Entry 9E2Z (electron microscopy, 2.60 A resolution); this record covers chains 4 and 6 of the 13 polymer chains in the assembly.

== Chain 4 ==
Molecule: DNA replication licensing factor MCM4
Organism: Homo sapiens
Notes: EC 3.6.4.12
Reference sequence: P33991 (MCM4_HUMAN); residue numbers follow UniProt; this construct covers 1-863
Sequence (883 residues; numbered -19 to 863; the number before each row is that of its first residue; numbers below 1 keep their minus sign (Met-19 is residue -19)):
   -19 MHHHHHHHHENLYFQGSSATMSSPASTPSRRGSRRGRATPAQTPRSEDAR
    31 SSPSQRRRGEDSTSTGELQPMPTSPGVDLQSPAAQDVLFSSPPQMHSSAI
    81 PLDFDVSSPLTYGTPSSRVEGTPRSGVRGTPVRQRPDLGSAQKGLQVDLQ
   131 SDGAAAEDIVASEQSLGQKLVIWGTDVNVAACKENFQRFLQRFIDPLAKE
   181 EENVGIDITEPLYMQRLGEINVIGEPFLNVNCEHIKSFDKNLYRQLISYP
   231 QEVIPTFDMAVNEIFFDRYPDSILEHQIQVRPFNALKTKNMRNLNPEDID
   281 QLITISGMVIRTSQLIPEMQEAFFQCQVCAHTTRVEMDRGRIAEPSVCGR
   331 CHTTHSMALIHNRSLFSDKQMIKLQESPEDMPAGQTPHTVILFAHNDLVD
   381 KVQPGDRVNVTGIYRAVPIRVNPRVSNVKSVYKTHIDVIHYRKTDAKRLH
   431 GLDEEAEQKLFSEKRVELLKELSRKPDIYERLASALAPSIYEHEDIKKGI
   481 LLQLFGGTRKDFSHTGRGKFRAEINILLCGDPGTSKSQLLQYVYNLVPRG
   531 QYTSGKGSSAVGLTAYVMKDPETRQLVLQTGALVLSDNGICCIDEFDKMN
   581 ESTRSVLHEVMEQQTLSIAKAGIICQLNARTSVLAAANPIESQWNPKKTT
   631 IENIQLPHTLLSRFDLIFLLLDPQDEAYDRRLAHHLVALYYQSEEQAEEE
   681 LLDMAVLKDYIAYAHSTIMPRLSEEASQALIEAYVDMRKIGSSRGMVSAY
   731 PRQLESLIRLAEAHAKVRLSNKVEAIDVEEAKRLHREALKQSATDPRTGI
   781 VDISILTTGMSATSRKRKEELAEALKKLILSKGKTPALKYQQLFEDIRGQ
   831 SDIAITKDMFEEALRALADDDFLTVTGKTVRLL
Disordered / not traced: -19 to 152, 177-189, 251-253, 426-440, 493-499, 547-555, 725, 808-863
Construct notes: initiating methionine (-19); expression tag (-18 to 0)
Metal / ion sites: Zn2+: Cys306, Cys309, Cys328, Cys331; Mg2+: Ser517 (together with ATP)
Small-molecule neighbours:
  - ATP (adenosine-5'-triphosphate), molecule 1: Ser469, Ile470, Tyr471, His473, Pro512, Gly513, Thr514, Ser515, Lys516, Ser517, Gln518, Asn618, Tyr658, Leu662, His665, Leu666
  - ATP, molecule 2: Glu592, Arg643, Pro731, Arg732, Glu735
Curated features (UniProtKB/Swiss-Prot):
  - motif: Ser642 to Asp645 (Arginine finger)
  - binding site (ATP): Tyr471, Arg497, Lys516, Ser517, Asn618, Arg643, Arg732, Glu735
  - modified residue: Ser2 (N-acetylserine), Ser6 (Phosphoserine), Thr7 (Phosphothreonine), Thr19 (Phosphothreonine), Ser26 (Phosphoserine), Ser31 (Phosphoserine), Ser32 (Phosphoserine), Ser34 (Phosphoserine), Thr102 (Phosphothreonine), Ser105 (Phosphoserine), Thr110 (Phosphothreonine), Ser120 (Phosphoserine), Ser131 (Phosphoserine), Ser142 (Phosphoserine), Ser145 (Phosphoserine), Lys220 (N6-acetyllysine), Lys450 (N6-acetyllysine), Lys858 (N6-acetyllysine)
  - cross-link (Glycyl lysine isopeptide (Lys-Gly)): Lys439 (interchain with G-Cter in SUMO2), Lys798 (interchain with G-Cter in SUMO2)

== Chain 6 ==
Molecule: DNA replication licensing factor MCM6
Organism: Homo sapiens
Notes: EC 3.6.4.12
Reference sequence: Q14566 (MCM6_HUMAN); residue numbers follow UniProt; this construct covers 1-821
Sequence (821 residues; each row starts with the number of its first residue):
     1 MDLAAAAEPGAGSQHLEVRDEVAEKCQKLFLDFLEEFQSSDGEIKYLQLA
    51 EELIRPERNTLVVSFVDLEQFNQQLSTTIQEEFYRVYPYLCRALKTFVKD
   101 RKEIPLAKDFYVAFQDLPTRHKIRELTSSRIGLLTRISGQVVRTHPVHPE
   151 LVSGTFLCLDCQTVIRDVEQQFKYTQPNICRNPVCANRRRFLLDTNKSRF
   201 VDFQKVRIQETQAELPRGSIPRSLEVILRAEAVESAQAGDKCDFTGTLIV
   251 VPDVSKLSTPGARAETNSRVSGVDGYETEGIRGLRALGVRDLSYRLVFLA
   301 CCVAPTNPRFGGKELRDEEQTAESIKNQMTVKEWEKVFEMSQDKNLYHNL
   351 CTSLFPTIHGNDEVKRGVLLMLFGGVPKTTGEGTSLRGDINVCIVGDPST
   401 AKSQFLKHVEEFSPRAVYTSGKASSAAGLTAAVVRDEESHEFVIEAGALM
   451 LADNGVCCIDEFDKMDVRDQVAIHEAMEQQTISITKAGVKATLNARTSIL
   501 AAANPISGHYDRSKSLKQNINLSAPIMSRFDLFFILVDECNEVTDYAIAR
   551 RIVDLHSRIEESIDRVYSLDDIRRYLLFARQFKPKISKESEDFIVEQYKH
   601 LRQRDGSGVTKSSWRITVRQLESMIRLSEAMARMHCCDEVQPKHVKEAFR
   651 LLNKSIIRVETPDVNLDQEEEIQMEVDEGAGGINGHADSPAPVNGINGYN
   701 EDINQESAPKASLRLGFSEYCRISNLIVLHLRKVEEEEDESALKRSELVN
   751 WYLKEIESEIDSEEELINKKRIIEKVIHRLTHYDHVLIELTQAGLKGSTE
   801 GSESYEEDPYLVVNPNYLLED
Disordered / not traced: 1-16, 267-278, 309-318, 606-612, 663-821
Metal / ion sites: Zn2+: Cys158, Cys161, Cys180, Cys185; Mg2+: Ser403 (together with ATP)
Small-molecule neighbours:
  - ADP (adenosine-5'-diphosphate): Leu386, Glu478, Gln479, Arg529, Val618, Arg619, Glu622
  - ATP (adenosine-5'-triphosphate): Thr357, Ile358, His359, Asn361, Asp397, Pro398, Ser399, Thr400, Ala401, Lys402, Ser403, Gln404, Glu461, Ile548, Ile552
Curated features (UniProtKB/Swiss-Prot):
  - motif: Ser528 to Asp531 (Arginine finger)
  - binding site (ATP): His359, Ser399, Thr400, Ala401, Lys402, Ser403, Asn504
  - binding site (ADP): Arg619, Glu622
  - modified residue: Met1 (N-acetylmethionine), Ser13 (Phosphoserine), Ser219 (Phosphoserine), Ser271 (Phosphoserine), Thr278 (Phosphothreonine), Lys643 (N6-acetyllysine), Ser689 (Phosphoserine), Ser762 (Phosphoserine), Thr791 (Phosphothreonine)

== Interface between chain 4 and chain 6 ==
Contacting residue pairs - 131 pairs, chain 4 then chain 6:
  Gln294(4) - Arg222(6)
  Leu295(4) - Leu126(6)
  Leu295(4) - Thr127(6)
  Pro297(4) - Val250(6)  hydrophobic
  Pro297(4) - Tyr294(6)
  Met299(4) - Ile281(6)  hydrophobic
  Met299(4) - Tyr294(6)
  Val308(4) - Glu17(6)
  Cys309(4) - Glu17(6)
  Cys309(4) - Val18(6)  hydrogen bond (backbone-backbone)
  Ala310(4) - Glu17(6)
  Ala310(4) - Val18(6)
  His311(4) - Val18(6)
  Met317(4) - Ile281(6)  hydrophobic
  Gly320(4) - Gly280(6)
  Gly320(4) - Ile281(6)
  Gly320(4) - Arg282(6)  hydrogen bond (backbone-backbone)
  Arg321(4) - Arg282(6)
  Arg321(4) - Gly283(6)
  Ile322(4) - Arg282(6)  hydrogen bond (backbone-backbone)
  Ile322(4) - Gly283(6)
  Glu324(4) - Leu284(6)
  Glu324(4) - Arg285(6)  salt bridge
  Pro325(4) - Arg285(6)
  Arg330(4) - Glu17(6)
  Arg330(4) - Val18(6)
  Thr334(4) - Arg188(6)  hydrogen bond (backbone-side chain)
  His335(4) - Asn178(6)  hydrogen bond (backbone-side chain)
  His335(4) - Arg188(6)
  His335(4) - Arg285(6)  hydrogen bond
  Leu339(4) - Gln171(6)
  Leu339(4) - Leu284(6)  hydrophobic
  Leu339(4) - Tyr294(6)
  Ile340(4) - Gln171(6)
  His341(4) - Gln171(6)
  His341(4) - Phe172(6)
  His341(4) - Val250(6)
  His341(4) - Pro252(6)
  His341(4) - Tyr294(6)  hydrogen bond
  Asn342(4) - Tyr84(6)
  Asn342(4) - Phe172(6)
  Asn342(4) - Ile249(6)
  Asn342(4) - Val250(6)  hydrogen bond (side chain-backbone)
  Arg343(4) - Asp20(6)  salt bridge
  Arg343(4) - Arg85(6)
  Phe346(4) - Ser128(6)
  Phe346(4) - Ile131(6)  hydrophobic
  Phe346(4) - Val250(6)  hydrophobic
  Phe346(4) - Tyr294(6)  hydrophobic
  Ser347(4) - Ser128(6)  hydrogen bond (backbone-side chain)
  Asp348(4) - Thr127(6)
  Asp348(4) - Ser128(6)  hydrogen bond
  Gln350(4) - Arg222(6)
  Asp380(4) - Arg124(6)
  Asp380(4) - Arg222(6)  salt bridge
  Pro384(4) - Gly218(6)
  Pro384(4) - Ile220(6)  hydrophobic
  Val397(4) - Glu279(6)
  Arg400(4) - Arg282(6)
  Arg400(4) - Val289(6)  hydrogen bond (side chain-backbone)
  Arg400(4) - Arg290(6)
  Arg400(4) - Asp291(6)
  Pro403(4) - Lys256(6)
  Pro403(4) - Arg290(6)
  Arg404(4) - Val289(6)
  Ser406(4) - Val289(6)
  Lys413(4) - Glu279(6)  salt bridge
  Lys490(4) - His556(6)  hydrogen bond (side chain-backbone)
  Lys490(4) - Ile559(6)
  Phe492(4) - Leu555(6)
  Phe492(4) - Ile559(6)  hydrophobic
  Phe500(4) - His556(6)
  Pro528(4) - Arg217(6)
  Arg529(4) - Arg217(6)
  Leu556(4) - Val142(6)
  Leu556(4) - Arg207(6)
  Val557(4) - Gln209(6)
  Val557(4) - Pro221(6)  hydrophobic
  Leu558(4) - Gln140(6)
  Leu558(4) - Gln209(6)  hydrogen bond (backbone-side chain)
  Val564(4) - Gln212(6)
  Glu581(4) - Lys422(6)  salt bridge
  Ser582(4) - Ser424(6)  hydrogen bond (side chain-backbone)
  Ser585(4) - Lys422(6)  hydrogen bond (side chain-backbone)
  Ser585(4) - Ala423(6)
  Ser585(4) - Ser424(6)
  Val586(4) - Ser424(6)
  Glu592(4) - Ser403(6)
  Glu592(4) - Lys407(6)  salt bridge
  Gln593(4) - Lys407(6)
  Gln593(4) - Tyr418(6)
  Lys600(4) - Ser425(6)
  Lys600(4) - Glu445(6)  salt bridge
  Ala601(4) - Arg143(6)  hydrogen bond (backbone-side chain)
  Gly602(4) - Ala238(6)
  Ile603(4) - Val142(6)
  Ile603(4) - Ala238(6)
  Ile603(4) - Gly239(6)
  Ile604(4) - Ala238(6)  hydrogen bond (backbone-backbone)
  Ile604(4) - Gly239(6)
  Ile604(4) - Leu451(6)  hydrophobic
  Cys605(4) - Gln140(6)
  Cys605(4) - Gly239(6)
  Leu607(4) - Gln212(6)
  Asn608(4) - Gln212(6)  hydrogen bond (backbone-side chain)
  Thr639(4) - Lys464(6)
  Arg701(4) - Ser557(6)
  Arg701(4) - Ile559(6)
  Leu702(4) - His556(6)
  Leu702(4) - Ser557(6)
  Ser707(4) - Val553(6)
  Ser707(4) - Ser557(6)
  Ile711(4) - Arg550(6)
  Ile711(4) - Val553(6)  hydrophobic
  Glu712(4) - Tyr546(6)  hydrogen bond
  Tyr714(4) - Asp545(6)
  Tyr714(4) - Ala549(6)  hydrophobic
  Val715(4) - Tyr546(6)  hydrophobic
  Arg718(4) - Asp538(6)  salt bridge
  Arg718(4) - Glu539(6)
  Arg718(4) - Asp545(6)  salt bridge
  Val727(4) - Asp538(6)
  Val727(4) - Cys540(6)  hydrophobic
  Tyr730(4) - Ser399(6)
  Pro731(4) - Ser399(6)
  Arg732(4) - Ser399(6)  hydrogen bond (backbone-side chain)
  Ile738(4) - His556(6)
  Thr787(4) - His509(6)
  Thr788(4) - Gly508(6)
  Thr788(4) - His509(6)
  Arg795(4) - Ser507(6)
Interface residues without a listed pair, chain 4 (86 interface residues in all): Thr292, Ser293, Phe304, Ser326, Ser336, Pro398, Asp567, Ala599, Leu710, Leu734, Glu735, Ser784
Interface residues without a listed pair, chain 6 (77 interface residues in all): Ile179, Lys241, Thr266, Leu292, Arg295, Leu296, Pro398, Ile548, Ile552

== Overview ==
The interface between chain 4 and chain 6 involves 86 residues on one side and 77 on the other; the contacts
include 20 hydrogen bonds and 9 salt bridges. Among the polar pairs are Glu324(4)-Arg285(6),
Arg343(4)-Asp20(6) and Asp380(4)-Arg222(6).
Chain 4 is DNA replication licensing factor MCM4 and chain 6 is DNA replication licensing factor MCM6, both
from Homo sapiens; the structure, Cryo-EM structure of human CMG helicase stalled at G4-containing DNA
template, was determined by electron microscopy (same publication as 9E2W, 9E2Y and 9E2X).
